6UEA - chains B and C of the 12 polymer chains in the assembly; structure by electron microscopy, 3.00 A resolution.

[Chain B]
Name: Immunoglobulin heavy constant alpha 2
From: Homo sapiens
Reference sequence: P01877 (IGHA2_HUMAN); residues 242-472 here correspond to UniProt positions 110-340 (UniProt number = residue number - 132)
Chain sequence (245 residues; numbered 228 to 472; the number before each row is that of its first residue):
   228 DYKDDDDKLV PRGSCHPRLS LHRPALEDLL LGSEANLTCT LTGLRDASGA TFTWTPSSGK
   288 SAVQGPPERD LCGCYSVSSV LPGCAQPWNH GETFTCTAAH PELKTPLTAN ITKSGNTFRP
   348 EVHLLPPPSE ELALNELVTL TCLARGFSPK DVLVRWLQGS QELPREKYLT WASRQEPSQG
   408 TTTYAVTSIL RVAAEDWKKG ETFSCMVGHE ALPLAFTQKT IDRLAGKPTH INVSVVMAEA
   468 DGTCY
Disordered / not traced: 228-241
Disulfide bonds: Cys266-Cys323, Cys369-Cys432
Glycans and other covalent adducts: N-acetylglucosamine (NAG) linked to Asn337
Differences from the reference sequence: expression tag (228-241); conflict Leu451 (Met319 in P01877)
UniProt features mapped onto this chain:
  - glycosylation (N-linked (GlcNAc...) asparagine): Asn263, Asn337 (complex)
Reported in the primary citation:
  - self-association interface (contacts with another copy of this molecule): Val462, Met464

[Chain C]
Name: Polymeric immunoglobulin receptor
From: Homo sapiens
Reference sequence: P01833 (PIGR_HUMAN); residues 1-585 here correspond to UniProt positions 19-603 (UniProt number = residue number + 18)
Chain sequence (591 residues; row label = number of the first residue in the row):
     1 KSPIFGPEEV NSVEGNSVSI TCYYPPTSVN RHTRKYWCRQ GARGGCITLI SSEGYVSSKY
    61 AGRANLTNFP ENGTFVVNIA QLSQDDSGRY KCGLGINSRG LSFDVSLEVS QGPGLLNDTK
   121 VYTVDLGRTV TINCPFKTEN AQKRKSLYKQ IGLYPVLVID SSGYVNPNYT GRIRLDIQGT
   181 GQLLFSVVIN QLRLSDAGQY LCQAGDDSNS NKKNADLQVL KPEPELVYED LRGSVTFHCA
   241 LGPEVANVAK FLCRQSSGEN CDVVVNTLGK RAPAFEGRIL LNPQDKDGSF SVVITGLRKE
   301 DAGRYLCGAH SDGQLQEGSP IQAWQLFVNE ESTIPRSPTV VKGVAGGSVA VLCPYNRKES
   361 KSIKYWCLWE GAQNGRCPLL VDSEGWVKAQ YEGRLSLLEE PGNGTFTVIL NQLTSRDAGF
   421 YWCLTNGDTL WRTTVEIKII EGEPNLKVPG NVTAVLGETL KVPCHFPCKF SSYEKYWCKW
   481 NNTGCQALPS QDEGPSKAFV NCDENSRLVS LTLNLVTRAD EGWYWCGVKQ GHFYGETAAV
   541 YVAVEERKAA GSRDVSLAKA DAAPDEKVLD SGFREIENKA IQDPRHHHHH H
Disordered / not traced: 1, 490-502, 548-591
Disulfide bonds: Cys22-Cys92, Cys134-Cys202, Cys239-Cys307, Cys253-Cys261, Cys367-Cys377, Cys464-Cys526, Cys478-Cys485
Glycans and other covalent adducts: N-acetylglucosamine (NAG) linked to Asn65, Asn72, Asn403, Asn451
Differences from the reference sequence: expression tag (586-591)
UniProt features mapped onto this chain:
  - glycosylation (N-linked (GlcNAc...) asparagine): Asn65, Asn72, Asn117, Asn168, Asn403, Asn451 (complex), Asn481

[Interface between chain B and chain C]
Residue-residue contacts - 8 pairs, chain B then chain C:
  Phe345(B) - Ser52(C)
  Phe345(B) - Glu53(C)
  Phe345(B) - Gly54(C)
  Arg346(B) - His32(C)
  Gln406(B) - Gly54(C)
  Gln406(B) - Tyr55(C)
  Gln406(B) - Val56(C)  hydrogen bond (backbone-backbone)
  Thr408(B) - Gly54(C)
Interface residues without a listed pair, chain B (5 interface residues in all): Gly407
Interface features reported in the paper:
  - residue pairs: Gln406(B)-Val56(C) (backbone contact), Thr408(B)-Gly54(C) (backbone contact)

[Summary]
The interface between chain B and chain C involves 5 residues on one side and 6 on the other, with 1 hydrogen
bond. The hydrogen-bonded pair Gln406(B)-Val56(C) is a backbone contact. The authors report backbone contacts
between Gln406(B) and Val56(C) and Thr408(B) and Gly54(C). The paper reports a self-association interface
involving Val462(B) and Met464(B).
Here chain B is Immunoglobulin heavy constant alpha 2 and chain C is Polymeric immunoglobulin receptor, both
from Homo sapiens. Entry 6UEA (Structure of pentameric sIgA complex) was determined by electron microscopy
together with 6UE7, 6UE8 and 6UE9 from the same study.
